5KZF - chains C and D of the 6 polymer chains in the assembly; structure by X-ray diffraction, 3.49 A resolution.

# Chain C (and D)
Molecule: Proteasome-associated ATPase
Organism: Mycobacterium tuberculosis (strain ATCC 25177 / H37Ra)
Notes: chain D of this document is another copy of the same molecule, construct and numbering; everything in this record applies to it too
Reference sequence: A5U4E1 (ARC_MYCTA); residues 2-513 here correspond to UniProt positions 98-609 (UniProt number = residue number + 96)
Amino-acid sequence (513 residues; row label = number of the first residue in the row):
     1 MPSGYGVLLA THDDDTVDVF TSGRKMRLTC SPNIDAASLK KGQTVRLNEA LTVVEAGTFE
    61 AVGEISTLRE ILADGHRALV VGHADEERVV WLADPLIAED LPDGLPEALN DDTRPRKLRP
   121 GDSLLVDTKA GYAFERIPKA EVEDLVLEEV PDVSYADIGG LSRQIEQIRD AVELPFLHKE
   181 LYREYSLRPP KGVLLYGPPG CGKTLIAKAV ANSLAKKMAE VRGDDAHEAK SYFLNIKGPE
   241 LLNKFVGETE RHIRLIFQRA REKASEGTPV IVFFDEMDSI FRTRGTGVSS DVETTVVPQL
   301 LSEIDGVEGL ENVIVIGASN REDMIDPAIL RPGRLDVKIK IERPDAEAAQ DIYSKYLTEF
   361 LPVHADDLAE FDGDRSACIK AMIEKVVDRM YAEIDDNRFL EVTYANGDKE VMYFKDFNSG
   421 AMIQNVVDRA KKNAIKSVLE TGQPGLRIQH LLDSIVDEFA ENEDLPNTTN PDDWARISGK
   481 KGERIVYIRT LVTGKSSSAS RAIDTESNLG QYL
Unresolved in the structure: 1, 104-112, 141-149, 282-295, 312, 507-513 (chain D: 1, 104-112, 139-150, 220-229, 282-295, 507-513)
Differences from the reference sequence: initiating methionine (1)
UniProt features mapped onto this chain:
  - region: Tyr-512, Leu-513 (Docks into pockets in the proteasome alpha-ring)
  - binding site (ATP): Gly-200 to Leu-205

# Interface between chain C and chain D
Residue-residue contacts (101):
  Asp-18(C) with Tyr-5(D), hydrogen bond
  Arg-24(C) with Gly-6(D); Val-7(D); Phe-20(D); Glu-60(D), salt bridge
  Lys-25(C) with Tyr-5(D); Glu-60(D)
  Met-26(C) with Ser-3(D)
  Arg-27(C) with Pro-2(D); Ser-3(D), hydrogen bond (backbone-backbone); Tyr-5(D); Arg-46(D); Glu-55(D), salt bridge
  Arg-69(C) with Val-246(D); Gly-247(D)
  Glu-70(C) with Pro-138(D)
  Leu-72(C) with Ile-137(D), hydrophobic
  Arg-77(C) with Ala-61(D), hydrogen bond (side chain-backbone); Glu-135(D), salt bridge
  Leu-79(C) with Ile-137(D), hydrophobic
  Asp-85(C) with His-83(D)
  Glu-87(C) with Glu-64(D); Ile-65(D), hydrogen bond (backbone-backbone); Ser-123(D)
  Arg-88(C) with Gly-63(D); Glu-64(D)
  Val-89(C) with Ala-61(D); Val-62(D); Gly-63(D), hydrogen bond (backbone-backbone); Ile-65(D), hydrophobic; Leu-125(D), hydrophobic
  Val-90(C) with Val-62(D)
  Trp-91(C) with Ala-61(D), hydrophobic; Val-62(D)
  Gly-131(C) with Val-62(D)
  Arg-163(C) with Ser-497(D), hydrogen bond
  Glu-166(C) with Lys-436(D), salt bridge
  Asp-170(C) with Lys-432(D), salt bridge; Lys-436(D), salt bridge
  Leu-174(C) with Lys-436(D); Leu-439(D), hydrophobic
  His-178(C) with Leu-439(D)
  Leu-181(C) with Ile-435(D); Leu-439(D), hydrophobic
  Tyr-182(C) with Lys-432(D); Ile-435(D), hydrophobic
  Glu-184(C) with Pro-362(D)
  Tyr-185(C) with Leu-361(D); Pro-362(D), hydrophobic; Lys-431(D), hydrogen bond (backbone-side chain); Ala-434(D), hydrophobic; Ile-435(D), hydrophobic; Val-438(D); Pro-444(D); Gly-445(D), hydrogen bond (side chain-backbone)
  Ser-186(C) with Leu-361(D); Lys-431(D), hydrogen bond (backbone-side chain)
  Leu-187(C) with Lys-431(D); Lys-432(D); Ile-435(D), hydrophobic
  Leu-194(C) with Leu-465(D), hydrophobic
  Tyr-196(C) with Asp-464(D), hydrogen bond; Leu-465(D), hydrophobic
  Glu-250(C) with Phe-245(D)
  Arg-251(C) with Phe-245(D)
  Arg-254(C) with Phe-245(D)
  Val-296(C) with Leu-242(D), hydrophobic
  Pro-298(C) with Pro-239(D); Asn-243(D)
  Glu-322(C) with Asn-467(D); Arg-501(D), salt bridge
  Asp-323(C) with Arg-501(D), salt bridge
  Ile-325(C) with Asn-467(D)
  Pro-327(C) with Asn-467(D)
  Leu-330(C) with Asn-467(D)
  Pro-332(C) with Ala-421(D); Asn-425(D)
  Lys-338(C) with Glu-461(D), salt bridge
  Lys-340(C) with Asp-464(D), salt bridge; Ser-497(D), hydrogen bond (side chain-backbone); Ser-498(D); Ala-499(D)
  Glu-342(C) with Ser-497(D)
  Asp-472(C) with Arg-501(D)
  Ala-475(C) with Arg-501(D); Ala-502(D), hydrogen bond (backbone-backbone)
  Arg-476(C) with Asp-464(D), salt bridge; Ala-499(D); Ser-500(D); Arg-501(D)
  Ser-478(C) with Tyr-487(D), hydrogen bond (backbone-side chain); Ala-502(D)
  Gly-479(C) with Tyr-487(D); Arg-489(D), hydrogen bond (backbone-side chain); Ser-500(D); Ala-502(D)
  Lys-480(C) with Arg-489(D)
  Gly-482(C) with Tyr-487(D); Arg-489(D)
  Glu-483(C) with Tyr-487(D), hydrogen bond (backbone-side chain)
  Arg-484(C) with Val-486(D)
Interface residues without a listed pair, chain C (62 interface residues in all): His-12, Leu-28, Thr-29, Ala-50, Ala-84, Glu-86, Gln-299, Arg-331, Lys-481
Interface residues without a listed pair, chain D (58 interface residues in all): Pro-199, Gly-200, Glu-240, Lys-409, Asp-428, Leu-446

# Summary
Chain C and chain D form an interface of 62 and 58 residues respectively; the contacts include 15 hydrogen
bonds and 11 salt bridges. Polar pairs include Arg-24(C)/Glu-60(D), Arg-27(C)/Glu-55(D) and
Arg-77(C)/Glu-135(D). From UniProt: 6 ATP-binding residues on chain C.
Both chains are Proteasome-associated ATPase (Mycobacterium tuberculosis (strain ATCC 25177 / H37Ra)). Entry
5KZF (Crystal structure of near full-length hexameric Mycobacterium tuberculosis proteasomal ATPase Mpa in apo
form) was determined by X-ray diffraction together with 5KWA from the same study.
